7XK3 - chains C and D of the 6 polymer chains in the assembly; structure by electron microscopy, 3.10 A resolution.

== Chain C ==
Molecule: Na(+)-translocating NADH-quinone reductase subunit C
Organism: Vibrio cholerae O395
Notes: EC 7.2.1.1
UniProt: A5F5Y7 (NQRC_VIBC3); residue numbers follow UniProt; this construct covers 1-257
Sequence (257 residues; each row starts with the number of its first residue):
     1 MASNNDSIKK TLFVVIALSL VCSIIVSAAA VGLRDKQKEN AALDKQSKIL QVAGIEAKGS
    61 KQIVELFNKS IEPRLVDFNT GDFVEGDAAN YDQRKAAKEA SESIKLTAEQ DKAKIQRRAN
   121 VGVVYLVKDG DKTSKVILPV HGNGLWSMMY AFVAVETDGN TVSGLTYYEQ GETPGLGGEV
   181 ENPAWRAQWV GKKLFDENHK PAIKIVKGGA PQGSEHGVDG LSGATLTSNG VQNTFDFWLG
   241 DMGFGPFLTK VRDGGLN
Disordered / not traced: 1-5, 257
Covalently attached groups: flavin mononucleotide (FMN) linked to Thr225
Ligand contacts: FMN (flavin mononucleotide): Leu145, Trp146, Glu172, Thr173, Leu176, Gly177, Lys207, Gly223, Ala224, Leu226, Thr227
Curated features (UniProtKB/Swiss-Prot):
  - modified residue: Thr225 (FMN phosphoryl threonine)
  - mutagenesis: His216 (H216L: Decrease in FMN binding), Thr225 (T225L: Loss of FMN binding)
What the authors report for this chain:
  - binding site for flavin mononucleotide: Leu145, Trp146, Thr173, Leu176, Thr225

== Chain D ==
Molecule: Na(+)-translocating NADH-quinone reductase subunit D
Organism: Vibrio cholerae O395
Notes: EC 7.2.1.1
UniProt: A5F5Y6 (NQRD_VIBC3); residues 1-210 here = UniProt positions 1-210
Sequence (210 residues; each row starts with the number of its first residue):
     1 MSSAKELKKS VLAPVLDNNP IALQVLGVCS ALAVTTKLET AFVMTLAVMF VTALSNFFVS
    61 LIRNHIPNSV RIIVQMAIIA SLVIVVDQIL KAYLYDISKQ LSVFVGLIIT NCIVMGRAEA
   121 FAMKSEPIPS FIDGIGNGLG YGFVLMTVGF FRELLGSGKL FGLEVLPLIS NGGWYQPNGL
   181 MLLAPSAFFL IGFMIWAIRT FKPEQVEAKE
Disordered / not traced: 1-6
Ligand contacts: 2Fe-2S cluster (FES): Gly27, Val28, Cys29, Asn111, Cys112
What the authors report for this chain:
  - 2Fe-2S cluster coordination: Cys29, Cys112

== Interface between chain C and chain D ==
Contacting residue pairs (20; chain C residue first):
  Thr11(C) - Pro67(D)
  Val14(C) - His65(D)
  Leu18(C) - Val74(D)  hydrophobic
  Leu18(C) - Ile78(D)  hydrophobic
  Cys22(C) - Ser81(D)
  Val26(C) - Ser81(D)
  Val26(C) - Ile84(D)  hydrophobic
  Ala30(C) - Gln88(D)
  Leu33(C) - Gln88(D)
  Lys36(C) - Ala92(D)
  Lys36(C) - Tyr93(D)
  Gln37(C) - Gln88(D)  hydrogen bond
  Gln37(C) - Lys91(D)
  Gln37(C) - Ala92(D)
  Asn40(C) - Lys91(D)
  Asn40(C) - Ala92(D)  hydrogen bond (side chain-backbone)
  Asn40(C) - Tyr95(D)
  Ala41(C) - Tyr95(D)  hydrophobic
  Asp44(C) - Tyr95(D)
  Asp44(C) - Asp96(D)
Interface residues without a listed pair, chain C (17 interface residues in all): Lys10, Val15, Ile25, Ala29, Pro174
Interface residues without a listed pair, chain D (18 interface residues in all): Ile62, Val70, Val85, Ile89, Lys99, Leu182

== Overview ==
The interface between chain C and chain D involves 17 residues on one side and 18 on the other; the contacts
include 2 hydrogen bonds. Among the polar pairs are Gln37(C)-Gln88(D) and Asn40(C)-Ala92(D). The paper reports
a binding site for flavin mononucleotide at Leu145(C), Trp146(C) and Thr173(C) among others; 2Fe-2S cluster
coordination by Cys29(D) and Cys112(D).
Here chain C is Na(+)-translocating NADH-quinone reductase subunit C and chain D is Na(+)-translocating
NADH-quinone reductase subunit D, both from Vibrio cholerae O395. Entry 7XK3 (Cryo-EM structure of Na+-pumping
NADH-ubiquinone oxidoreductase from Vibrio cholerae, state 1) was determined by electron microscopy together
with 7XK4, 7XK5, 7XK6 and 7XK7 from the same study.
